Entry 6K1I (X-ray diffraction, 2.75 A resolution); this record covers chains A and J of the 10 polymer chains in the assembly.

[Chain A]
Protein: Histone H3.1
Organism: Homo sapiens
UniProtKB: P68431 (H31_HUMAN); residues 0-135 here correspond to UniProt positions 1-136 (UniProt number = residue number + 1)
Chain sequence (139 residues; numbered -3 to 135; the number before each row is that of its first residue; numbers below 1 keep their minus sign (Gly-3 is residue -3)):
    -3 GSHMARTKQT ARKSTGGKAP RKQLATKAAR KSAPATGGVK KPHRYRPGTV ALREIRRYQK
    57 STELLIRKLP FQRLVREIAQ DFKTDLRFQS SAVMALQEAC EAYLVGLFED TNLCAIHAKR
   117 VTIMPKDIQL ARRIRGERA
Disordered / not traced: -3 to 37
Sequence notes: expression tag (-3 to -1)
Swiss-Prot annotation at these positions:
  - modified residue: Arg2 (Asymmetric dimethylarginine), Thr3 (Phosphothreonine), Lys4 (Allysine), Gln5 (5-glutamyl dopamine), Thr6 (Phosphothreonine), Arg8 (Citrulline), Lys9 (N6,N6,N6-trimethyllysine), Ser10 (ADP-ribosylserine), Thr11 (Phosphothreonine), Lys14 (N6-(2-hydroxyisobutyryl)lysine), Arg17 (Asymmetric dimethylarginine), Lys18 (N6-(2-hydroxyisobutyryl)lysine), Lys23 (N6-(2-hydroxyisobutyryl)lysine), Arg26 (Citrulline), Lys27 (N6,N6,N6-trimethyllysine), Ser28 (ADP-ribosylserine), Lys36 (N6,N6,N6-trimethyllysine), Lys37 (N6-methyllysine), Tyr41 (Phosphotyrosine), Lys56 (N6,N6,N6-trimethyllysine) and 8 more in UniProt
  - lipidation: Lys18 (N6-decanoyllysine)

[Chain J]
Molecule: 147-nt DNA strand
Organism: Homo sapiens
Sequence (147 nucleotides; numbered -71 to 75; the number before each row is that of its first residue; numbers below 1 keep their minus sign (DC-71 is residue -71)):
   -71 CATATATGCC GGTCTCACAC GTGCCTGGAG ACTAGTAAGC GCTTCTAGTG GCGGTTAAAA
   -11 CGCGGTAGAC AGCGCGTACG TGCGTTTAAG CGGTGCTAGA GCTGTCTACG ACCAATTGAG
    49 CGGCCTCGGC ACCGGGATAT ATGGTAC
Ion coordination: Mn2+ site 1: DC-71, DA-70; Mn2+ site 2: DC-71, DG27; Mn2+ site 3 near DG-61 (its only coordinating residue here); Mn2+ site 4 near DA-34 (its only coordinating residue here); K+ near DT-26 (its only coordinating residue here); Mn2+ site 5 near DG-19 (its only coordinating residue here); Mn2+ site 6 near DG48 (its only coordinating residue here); Mn2+ site 7 near DG62 (its only coordinating residue here); Mn2+ site 8 near DG71 (its only coordinating residue here)

[Chain A / chain J interface]
Residue-residue contacts - 26 pairs, chain A then chain J:
  His39(A) - DA-68(J)  phosphate contact
  His39(A) - DT-67(J)  sugar contact
  Arg40(A) - DT9(J)  hydrogen bond to the base
  Arg40(A) - DG10(J)  phosphate contact
  Tyr41(A) - DT-67(J)  sugar contact
  Tyr41(A) - DA-66(J)  sugar contact
  Tyr41(A) - DT9(J)  phosphate contact
  Tyr41(A) - DG10(J)  hydrogen bond to the phosphate
  Pro43(A) - DG8(J)  phosphate contact
  Gly44(A) - DG8(J)  hydrogen bond to the phosphate
  Gly44(A) - DT9(J)  hydrogen bond to the phosphate
  Thr45(A) - DT9(J)  hydrogen bond to the phosphate
  Val46(A) - DT9(J)  hydrogen bond to the phosphate
  Val46(A) - DG10(J)  phosphate contact
  Ala47(A) - DT9(J)  hydrogen bond to the phosphate
  Arg49(A) - DA-66(J)  hydrogen bond to the phosphate
  Arg49(A) - DT-65(J)  salt bridge to the phosphate
  Arg63(A) - DA17(J)  phosphate contact
  Arg63(A) - DG18(J)  phosphate contact
  Lys64(A) - DG18(J)  hydrogen bond to the phosphate
  Leu65(A) - DA17(J)  phosphate contact
  Leu65(A) - DG18(J)  hydrogen bond to the phosphate
  Pro66(A) - DA17(J)  phosphate contact
  Arg69(A) - DA17(J)  salt bridge to the phosphate
  Asp81(A) - DG27(J)  phosphate contact
  Arg83(A) - DA26(J)  sugar contact
Also at the interface, not in a pair above, chain A (17 interface residues in all): Arg42

[Overview]
17 residues of chain A face 11 of chain J across their interface, with 10 hydrogen bonds and 2 salt bridges.
Among the polar pairs are Arg40(A)-DT9(J), Tyr41(A)-DG10(J) and Gly44(A)-DG8(J). The Mn2+ site 1 is built by
DC-71(J) and DA-70(J).
Chain A is Histone H3.1 and chain J is a 147-nt DNA strand, both from Homo sapiens; the structure, Human
nucleosome core particle with gammaH2A.X variant, was determined by X-ray diffraction (same publication as
6IPU, 6JXD, 6K1J and 6K1K).
